PDB entry 5XMK | electron microscopy, 4.18 A resolution (low resolution: residue-level contacts below are approximate; hydrogen-bond / salt-bridge calls are withheld) | chains C and I of the 14 polymer chains in the assembly

[Chain C]
Name: Vacuolar protein sorting-associated protein 4
From: Saccharomyces cerevisiae (strain ATCC 204508 / S288c)
UniProt: P52917 (VPS4_YEAST); residue numbers follow UniProt; this construct covers 1-437
Chain sequence (437 residues; row label = number of the first residue in the row):
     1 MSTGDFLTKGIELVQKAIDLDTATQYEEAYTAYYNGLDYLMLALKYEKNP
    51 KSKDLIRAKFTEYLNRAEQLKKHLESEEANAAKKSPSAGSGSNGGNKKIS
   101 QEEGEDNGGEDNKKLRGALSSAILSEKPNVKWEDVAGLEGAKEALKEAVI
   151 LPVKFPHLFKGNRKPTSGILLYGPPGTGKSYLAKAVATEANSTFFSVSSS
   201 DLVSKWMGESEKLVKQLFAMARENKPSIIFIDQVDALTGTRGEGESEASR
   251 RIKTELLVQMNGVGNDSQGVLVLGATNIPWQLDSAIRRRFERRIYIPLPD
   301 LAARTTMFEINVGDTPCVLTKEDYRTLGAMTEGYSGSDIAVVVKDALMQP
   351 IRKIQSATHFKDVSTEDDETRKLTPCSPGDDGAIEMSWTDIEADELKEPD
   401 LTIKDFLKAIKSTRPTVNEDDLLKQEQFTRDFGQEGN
Not modelled in the structure: 1-118
Construct notes: engineered mutation Q233 (Glu in P52917)
Curated features (UniProtKB/Swiss-Prot):
  - binding site (ATP): G173 to S180
  - mutagenesis: L64 (L64D: Inhibits membrane protein sorting to the vacuole), K179 (K179A: No ATP hydrolysis. Missorting of vacuolar proteins), Q216 (Q216A: Abolishes oligomerization)
Ligand contacts:
  - ATP (adenosine-5'-triphosphate), molecule 1: D134, V135, A136, P174, P175, G176, T177, G178, K179, S180, Y181, D232, Q233, N277, M307, G336, S337, A340
  - ATP, molecule 2: N261, N265, R289
Reported in the primary citation:
  - mutagenesis - R325A: decreased catalytic activity on Vta1
  - mutagenesis - R325A: unchanged catalytic activity
  - conformationally variable residues: R289
  - mutagenesis - E233Q: abolished catalytic activity on ATP (citing earlier work)
  - mutagenesis - R289A: decreased binding to ATP
  - mutagenesis - N261A/N265A, R289A: decreased catalytic activity on ATP
  - catalytic residues: R289

[Chain I]
Name: Vacuolar protein sorting-associated protein VTA1
From: Saccharomyces cerevisiae (strain ATCC 204508 / S288c)
UniProt: Q06263 (VTA1_YEAST); residues 0-329 here correspond to UniProt positions 1-330 (UniProt number = residue number + 1)
Chain sequence (330 residues; row label = number of the first residue in the row; numbering starts at 0):
     0 MASNAARVVATAKDFDKVGLGIIGYYLQLYAVELILSEEDRSQEMTALAT
    50 ELLDTIEAFKKEIGGESEAEDSDKSLHVMNTLIHDQEKAKIYMLNFTMSL
   100 YNEKLKQLKDGPWDVMLKRSLWCCIDLFSCILHLWKENISETSTNSLQKR
   150 IKYCKIYLSKLAKGEIGSSDEKTLDYADFADDSEEIKDEDVDHQTSDLEN
   200 NNNDKVEGLAPKDQTTSYEPVDEVPEFIDDADSVNEEEQTVDKNEDAITK
   250 DEQQVVKKEVDLTRPSAPSEPAAAEHKSYTKDELTKIMDRASKIEQIQKL
   300 AKYAISALNYEDLPTAKDELTKALDLLNSI
Not modelled in the structure: 0-275
Curated features (UniProtKB/Swiss-Prot):
  - region: S36 to E67 (Interaction with VSP60)
  - modified residue: S182 (Phosphoserine), T194 (Phosphothreonine), S232 (Phosphoserine)

[Interface between chain C and chain I]
Pairs across the interface - 6 pairs, chain C then chain I:
  A302(C) - Y309(I)
  T306(C) - Y309(I)
  E309(C) - Y309(I)
  R325(C) - Y309(I)
  R325(C) - E310(I)
  R325(C) - D311(I)
Also at the interface, not in a pair above, chain C (7 interface residues in all): E139, D300, T305
Also at the interface, not in a pair above, chain I (5 interface residues in all): K301, Y302
The authors on this interface:
  - residue pairs: R325(C)-E310(I), R325(C)-D311(I)

[In short]
7 residues of chain C and 5 residues of chain I are in contact. The paper describes contacts between R325(C)
and E310(I) and R325(C) and D311(I). Chain C binds ATP. From the paper: the catalytic residue R289(C);
N261A/N265A and R289A of chain C reduce catalytic activity on ATP; 4 substitutions were tested in all.
Here chain C is Vacuolar protein sorting-associated protein 4 and chain I is Vacuolar protein
sorting-associated protein VTA1, both from Saccharomyces cerevisiae (strain ATCC 204508 / S288c). Entry 5XMK
(Cryo-EM structure of the ATP-bound Vps4 mutant-E233Q complex with Vta1 (masked)) was determined by electron
microscopy (same publication as 5XMI).
